PDB entry 2EVI | X-ray diffraction, 1.80 A resolution | chains C and A of the 3 polymer chains in the assembly

[Chain C]
Molecule: 14-nt DNA strand
Sequence (14 nucleotides; each row starts with the number of its first residue):
     1 AGTTATTGTGTCGC

[Chain A]
Protein: NDT80 protein
Organism: Saccharomyces cerevisiae
Notes: fragment: ndt80 dna binding domain
UniProtKB: P38830 (NDT80_YEAST); residues 1-340 here = UniProt positions 1-340
Amino-acid sequence (345 residues; row label = number of the first residue in the row; numbers below 1 keep their minus sign (Gly-4 is residue -4)):
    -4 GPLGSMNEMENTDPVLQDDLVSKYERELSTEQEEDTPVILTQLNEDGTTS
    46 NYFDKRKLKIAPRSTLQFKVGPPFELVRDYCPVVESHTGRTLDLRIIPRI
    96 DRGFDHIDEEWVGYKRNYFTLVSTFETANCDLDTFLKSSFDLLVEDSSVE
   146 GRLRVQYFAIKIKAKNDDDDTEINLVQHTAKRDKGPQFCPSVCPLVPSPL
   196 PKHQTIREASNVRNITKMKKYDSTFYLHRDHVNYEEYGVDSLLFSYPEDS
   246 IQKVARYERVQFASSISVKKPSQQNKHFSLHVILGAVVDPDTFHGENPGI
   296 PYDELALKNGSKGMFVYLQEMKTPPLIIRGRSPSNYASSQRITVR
Not modelled in the structure: -4 to 32, 140-145, 287-293, 336-340
Differences from the reference sequence: cloning artifact (-4 to 0); engineered mutation Gly146 (Ser in P38830), Thr200 (Ile in P38830)
UniProt features mapped onto this chain:
  - DNA-binding region: Glu28 to Gln335 (NDT80)
  - site (Interaction with DNA): Arg58, Arg111, Arg177, Arg208, Arg254, Arg326
From the paper describing this entry:
  - specificity-determining residues: Pro57, Arg58 (proposed by the authors, not directly observed)

[Interface between chain C and chain A]
Residue-residue contacts - 32 pairs, chain C then chain A:
  DA5(C) - Arg58(A)  hydrogen bond to the base
  DA5(C) - Lys176(A)  sugar contact
  DT6(C) - Arg58(A)  hydrogen bond to the sugar
  DT6(C) - Ala175(A)  phosphate contact
  DT6(C) - Lys176(A)  salt bridge to the phosphate
  DT6(C) - Asn206(A)  hydrogen bond to the phosphate
  DT7(C) - Pro57(A)  base contact
  DT7(C) - Arg58(A)  sugar contact
  DT7(C) - Arg97(A)  sugar contact
  DT7(C) - Tyr113(A)  phosphate contact
  DT7(C) - Ala175(A)  phosphate contact
  DT7(C) - Arg177(A)  base contact
  DT7(C) - Asn206(A)  hydrogen bond to the phosphate
  DT7(C) - Arg254(A)  salt bridge to the phosphate
  DG8(C) - Lys50(A)  phosphate contact
  DG8(C) - Pro57(A)  sugar contact
  DG8(C) - Gln62(A)  sugar contact
  DG8(C) - Arg97(A)  salt bridge to the phosphate
  DG8(C) - Asn112(A)  sugar contact
  DG8(C) - Tyr113(A)  hydrogen bond to the phosphate
  DG8(C) - Arg177(A)  hydrogen bond to the base
  DT9(C) - Lys50(A)  phosphate contact
  DT9(C) - Lys54(A)  sugar contact
  DT9(C) - Arg111(A)  base contact
  DT9(C) - Asn112(A)  hydrogen bond to the phosphate
  DT9(C) - Arg177(A)  hydrogen bond to the base
  DT9(C) - Tyr331(A)  phosphate contact
  DG10(C) - Lys54(A)  salt bridge to the phosphate
  DG10(C) - Arg111(A)  hydrogen bond to the base
  DG10(C) - Tyr331(A)  phosphate contact
  DG10(C) - Ser333(A)  hydrogen bond to the phosphate
  DT11(C) - Arg326(A)  hydrogen bond to the base
Also at the interface, not in a pair above, chain A (19 interface residues in all): Ile55, Tyr109

[Summary]
Chain C and chain A form an interface of 7 and 19 residues respectively, with 11 hydrogen bonds and 4 salt
bridges. Polar contacts include DA5(C)-Arg58(A), DG8(C)-Arg177(A) and DT9(C)-Arg177(A). Curated annotation
(UniProt) lists a DNA-binding region on chain A. The paper reports specificity determinants Pro57(A) and
Arg58(A).
Chain C is a 14-nt DNA strand and chain A is NDT80 protein (Saccharomyces cerevisiae); the structure,
Structure of a Ndt80-DNA complex (MSE mutant mA8T), was determined by X-ray diffraction together with 2ETW,
2EUW, 2EUX, 2EUZ, 2EVF, 2EVG and 2EVJ from the same study.
